3E6R - chains A and C of the 6 polymer chains in the assembly; structure by X-ray diffraction, 2.40 A resolution.

# Chain A (and C)
Name: Ferritin
Organism: Pseudo-nitzschia multiseries
Notes: EC 1.16.3.1; chain C of this document is another copy of the same molecule, construct and numbering; everything in this record applies to it too
Reference sequence: B6DMH6 (B6DMH6_9STRA); residues 1-167 here correspond to UniProt positions 63-229 (UniProt number = residue number + 62)
Sequence (168 residues; row label = number of the first residue in the row; numbering starts at 0):
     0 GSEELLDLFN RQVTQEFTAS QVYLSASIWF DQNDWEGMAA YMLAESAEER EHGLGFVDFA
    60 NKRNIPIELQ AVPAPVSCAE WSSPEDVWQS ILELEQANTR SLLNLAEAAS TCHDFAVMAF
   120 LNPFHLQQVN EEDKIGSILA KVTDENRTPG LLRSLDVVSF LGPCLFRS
Disordered / not traced: 0, 160-167 (chain C: 0, 159-167)
Construct notes: expression tag (0)

# Chain A / chain C interface
Pairs across the interface (40):
  F16(A) - L23(C)  hydrophobic
  Q20(A) - F16(C)
  Q20(A) - L68(C)
  Q20(A) - V71(C)
  L23(A) - F16(C)  hydrophobic
  L23(A) - L53(C)  hydrophobic
  L23(A) - L68(C)  hydrophobic
  S24(A) - L68(C)
  I27(A) - V56(C)  hydrophobic
  I27(A) - N60(C)
  I27(A) - I66(C)
  I27(A) - L68(C)  hydrophobic
  D30(A) - N60(C)
  Q31(A) - I66(C)
  S45(A) - R49(C)  hydrogen bond
  A46(A) - R49(C)
  R49(A) - S45(C)  hydrogen bond
  R49(A) - A46(C)
  R49(A) - R49(C)
  L53(A) - L23(C)  hydrophobic
  V56(A) - I27(C)  hydrophobic
  N60(A) - I27(C)
  N60(A) - D30(C)  hydrogen bond
  I66(A) - I27(C)  hydrophobic
  I66(A) - Q31(C)
  L68(A) - Q20(C)
  L68(A) - L23(C)  hydrophobic
  L68(A) - S24(C)
  L68(A) - I27(C)  hydrophobic
  L68(A) - A73(C)
  L68(A) - P74(C)
  Q69(A) - A73(C)
  A70(A) - V71(C)
  A70(A) - A73(C)
  V71(A) - A70(C)
  V71(A) - V71(C)  hydrogen bond (backbone-backbone)
  A73(A) - L68(C)
  A73(A) - Q69(C)
  A73(A) - A70(C)
  P74(A) - L68(C)
Also at the interface, not in a pair above, chain A (24 interface residues in all): S19, L42, P65, P72
Also at the interface, not in a pair above, chain C (24 interface residues in all): S19, L42, P65, P72

# Summary
The chain A/chain C interface involves 24 residues from each chain; the contacts include 4 hydrogen bonds.
Among the polar pairs are S45(A)-R49(C), N60(A)-D30(C) and V71(A)-V71(C).
Chain A and chain C are both Ferritin (Pseudo-nitzschia multiseries); the structure, Crystal structure of
apo-ferritin from Pseudo-nitzschia multiseries, was determined by X-ray diffraction (same publication as
3E6S).
